PDB entry 8WYE | electron microscopy, 2.49 A resolution | chains A and C of the 5 polymer chains in the assembly

== Chain A ==
Molecule: SIR2 family protein
Source organism: Bacillus subtilis
Amino-acid sequence (1005 residues; each row starts with the number of its first residue):
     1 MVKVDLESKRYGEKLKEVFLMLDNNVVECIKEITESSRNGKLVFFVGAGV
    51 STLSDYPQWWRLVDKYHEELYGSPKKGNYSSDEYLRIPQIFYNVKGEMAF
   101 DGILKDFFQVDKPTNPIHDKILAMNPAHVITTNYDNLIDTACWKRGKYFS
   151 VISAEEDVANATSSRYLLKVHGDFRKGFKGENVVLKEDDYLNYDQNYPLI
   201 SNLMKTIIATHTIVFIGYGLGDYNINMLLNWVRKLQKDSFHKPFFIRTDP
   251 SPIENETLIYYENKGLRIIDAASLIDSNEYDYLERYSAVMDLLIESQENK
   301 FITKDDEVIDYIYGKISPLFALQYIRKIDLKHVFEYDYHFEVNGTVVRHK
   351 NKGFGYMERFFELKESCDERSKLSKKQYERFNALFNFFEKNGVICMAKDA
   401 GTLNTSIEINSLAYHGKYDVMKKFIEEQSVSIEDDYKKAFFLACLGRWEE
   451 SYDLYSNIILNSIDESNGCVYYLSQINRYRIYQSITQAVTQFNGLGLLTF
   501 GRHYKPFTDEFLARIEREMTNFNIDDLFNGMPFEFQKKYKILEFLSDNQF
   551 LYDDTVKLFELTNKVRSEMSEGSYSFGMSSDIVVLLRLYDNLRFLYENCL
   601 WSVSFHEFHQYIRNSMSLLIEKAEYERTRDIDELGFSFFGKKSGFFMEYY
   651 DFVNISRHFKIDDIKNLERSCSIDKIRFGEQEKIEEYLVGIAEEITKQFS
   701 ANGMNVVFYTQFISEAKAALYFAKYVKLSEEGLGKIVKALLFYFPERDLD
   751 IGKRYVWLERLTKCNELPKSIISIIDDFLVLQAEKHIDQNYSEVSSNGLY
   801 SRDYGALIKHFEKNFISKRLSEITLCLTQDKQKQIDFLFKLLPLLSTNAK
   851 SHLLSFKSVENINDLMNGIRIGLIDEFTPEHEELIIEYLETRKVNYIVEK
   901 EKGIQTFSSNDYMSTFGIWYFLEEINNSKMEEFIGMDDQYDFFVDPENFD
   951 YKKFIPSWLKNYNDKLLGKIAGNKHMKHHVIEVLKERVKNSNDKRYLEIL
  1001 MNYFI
Unresolved in the structure: 1-21, 75-78, 463-467, 630-644, 701-702, 898-910
What the authors report for this chain:
  - mutagenesis - W59A, N133A, D135A, H171A, Y282A: decreased catalytic activity
  - mutagenesis - T52A, W60A, D188A, T248A: unchanged growth
  - mutagenesis - T52A, W60A, T248A: unchanged catalytic activity
  - mutagenesis - Y282A: decreased growth
  - catalytic residues: His171 (citing earlier work)
  - catalytic residues: Asn133

== Chain C ==
Molecule: Bacillus phage SPbeta DSAD1 protein
Source organism: Bacillus phage SPBc2
UniProtKB: O64191 (O64191_BPSPB); residue numbers follow UniProt; this construct covers 1-120
Amino-acid sequence (146 residues; row label = number of the first residue in the row):
     1 MIEIFKDTGATHDLVYHSKINTFVWDVEFDIVLSDSKELNKCYFVKCFNP
    51 YRINGKCDFAVSSIDIFSEGKRLLIENEFNFKITKAVHVATSKDVTEIVL
   101 HLSERISSPFPIVKEVVYLDWSHPQFEKGGGSGGGSGGWSHPQFEK
Unresolved in the structure: 1-10, 127-146
Sequence notes: expression tag (121-146)
Curated features (UniProtKB/Swiss-Prot):
  - site: Phe59 (Interaction with host DSR2)

== Interface between chain A and chain C ==
Residue-residue contacts - 16 pairs, chain A then chain C:
  Glu571(A) with His17(C); Lys19(C); Tyr118(C); Trp121(C)
  Gly572(A) with Tyr16(C); Ser18(C), hydrogen bond (backbone-side chain)
  Ser573(A) with Val15(C); Tyr16(C)
  Tyr574(A) with Val15(C); Tyr16(C), hydrogen bond (backbone-backbone); Ser18(C)
  Phe576(A) with Thr11(C); His12(C); Leu14(C), hydrogen bond (backbone-backbone); Tyr16(C), hydrophobic; Phe23(C), hydrophobic
Interface residues without a listed pair, chain A (8 interface residues in all): Ser570, Ser575, Gly577

== Overview ==
Chain A and chain C form an interface of 8 and 11 residues respectively, with 3 hydrogen bonds. Polar pairs
include Gly572(A)-Ser18(C), Tyr574(A)-Tyr16(C) and Phe576(A)-Leu14(C). From the paper: catalytic residues
His171(A) and Asn133(A); W59A, N133A and D135A of chain A, among others, reduce catalytic activity; 9
substitutions were tested in all.
Here chain A is SIR2 family protein (Bacillus subtilis) and chain C is Bacillus phage SPbeta DSAD1 protein
(Bacillus phage SPBc2). Entry 8WYE (Cryo-EM structure of DSR2-DSAD1 (partial) complex) was determined by
electron microscopy (same publication as 8WYA, 8WYB, 8WYC, 8WYD and 8WYF).
